PDB entry 1JN5 | X-ray diffraction, 2.80 A resolution | chains A and B of the 3 polymer chains in the assembly

[Chain A]
Molecule: p15
Source organism: Homo sapiens
Reference sequence: Q9UKK6 (NXT1_HUMAN); residues 1-140 here = UniProt positions 1-140
Amino-acid sequence (140 residues; row label = number of the first residue in the row):
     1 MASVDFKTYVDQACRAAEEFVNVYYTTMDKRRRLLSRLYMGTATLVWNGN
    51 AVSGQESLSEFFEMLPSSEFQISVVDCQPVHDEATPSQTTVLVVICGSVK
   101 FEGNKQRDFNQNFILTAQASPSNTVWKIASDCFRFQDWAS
Not modelled in the structure: 1-3, 140

[Chain B]
Molecule: TAP
Source organism: Homo sapiens
Reference sequence: Q9UBU9 (NXF1_HUMAN); residue numbers follow UniProt; this construct covers 371-619
Amino-acid sequence (250 residues; numbered 370 to 619; the number before each row is that of its first residue):
   370 APPCKGSYFGTENLKSLVLHFLQQYYAIYDSGDRQGLLDAYHDGACCSLS
   420 IPFIPQNPARSSLAEYFKDSRNVKKLKDPTLRFRLLKHTRLNVVAFLNEL
   470 PKTQHDVNSFVVDISAQTSTLLCFSVNGVFKEVDGKSRDSLRAFTRTFIA
   520 VPASNSGLCIVNDELFVRNASSEEIQRAFAMPAPTPSSSPVPTLSPEQQE
   570 MLQAFSTQSGMNLEWSQKCLQDNNWDYTRSAQAFTHLKAKGEIPEVAFMK
Not modelled in the structure: 424-427, 556-619
Differences from the reference sequence: cloning artifact (370)

[How chain A and chain B interact]
Residue-residue contacts (89; chain A residue first):
  Phe6(A) with Cys415(B), hydrophobic; Phe452(B), hydrophobic; His457(B)
  Lys7(A) with Phe452(B)
  Val10(A) with Arg440(B); Phe452(B), hydrophobic; Leu455(B), hydrophobic
  Asp11(A) with Pro448(B)
  Cys14(A) with Arg440(B); Arg451(B)
  Arg15(A) with Arg451(B)
  Glu18(A) with Lys446(B), salt bridge
  Thr44(A) with Ser484(B)
  Val46(A) with Ser484(B)
  Trp47(A) with Pro371(B)
  Asn48(A) with Cys373(B); Lys374(B), hydrogen bond (backbone-backbone)
  Gly49(A) with Lys374(B), hydrogen bond (backbone-side chain); Gly375(B); Tyr377(B)
  Asn50(A) with Pro371(B); Pro372(B), hydrogen bond (side chain-backbone); Lys374(B), hydrogen bond
  Ala51(A) with Tyr377(B)
  Phe61(A) with Pro371(B), hydrophobic
  Met64(A) with Ala370(B); Pro371(B)
  Ile72(A) with Lys443(B), hydrogen bond (backbone-side chain)
  Ser73(A) with Phe422(B); Asn441(B), hydrogen bond (backbone-side chain); Lys443(B); Lys444(B)
  Val74(A) with Ile420(B); Phe422(B); Asn441(B)
  Val75(A) with Arg440(B); Asn441(B), hydrogen bond (backbone-side chain); Val442(B), hydrogen bond (backbone-backbone); Lys443(B)
  Asp76(A) with Ser417(B), hydrogen bond; Arg440(B), salt bridge; Glu533(B)
  Cys77(A) with Arg440(B), hydrogen bond (backbone-side chain)
  Gln78(A) with Cys415(B); Cys416(B); Ser417(B), hydrogen bond; Leu455(B); Asn531(B), hydrogen bond; Asp532(B), hydrogen bond (side chain-backbone)
  Pro79(A) with Asn531(B), hydrogen bond (backbone-side chain)
  Val80(A) with Ile518(B), hydrophobic; Asn531(B)
  His81(A) with His411(B), hydrogen bond; Gly413(B); Val530(B); Asn531(B), hydrogen bond (backbone-side chain)
  Glu83(A) with His411(B), salt bridge; Thr489(B), hydrogen bond (backbone-side chain); Val520(B)
  Ala84(A) with Thr489(B), hydrogen bond (backbone-side chain); Leu490(B); Ile518(B), hydrophobic; Val520(B)
  Thr85(A) with Leu490(B)
  Pro86(A) with Thr489(B)
  Val94(A) with Thr516(B); Glu533(B)
  Cys96(A) with Phe535(B), hydrophobic
  Asn110(A) with Thr514(B); Phe535(B)
  Asn112(A) with Ser484(B); Ser494(B), hydrogen bond; Thr516(B)
  Ser130(A) with Ser484(B), hydrogen bond (side chain-backbone); Ala485(B)
  Cys132(A) with Asp482(B); Ser484(B)
  Arg134(A) with Lys374(B), hydrogen bond (side chain-backbone); Gly375(B), hydrogen bond (side chain-backbone); Val480(B); Asp482(B), salt bridge; Asn496(B)
  Gln136(A) with Phe535(B); Arg537(B), hydrogen bond; Glu543(B)
  Trp138(A) with Lys374(B); Gly375(B); Val480(B), hydrophobic
  Ala139(A) with Arg546(B)
Other interface residues (no listed pair), chain A (44 interface residues in all): Leu92, Ile114, Asp131, Phe135
Other interface residues (no listed pair), chain B (53 interface residues in all): Ser376, Leu418, Ser419, Pro421, Thr449, Ile483, Thr487, Cys492

[In short]
The interface between chain A and chain B involves 44 residues on one side and 53 on the other, with 23
hydrogen bonds and 4 salt bridges. Among the polar pairs are Glu18(A)-Lys446(B), Asp76(A)-Arg440(B) and
Glu83(A)-His411(B).
Chain A is p15 and chain B is TAP, both from Homo sapiens; the structure, Structural basis for the recognition
of a nucleoporin FG-repeat by the NTF2-like domain of TAP-p15 mRNA ..., was determined by X-ray diffraction
together with 1JKG from the same study.
